8EED - chains B and J of the 12 polymer chains in the assembly; structure by X-ray diffraction, 3.49 A resolution.

Chain B:
Name: Envelope protein E
Organism: Zika virus ZIKV/H. sapiens/FrenchPolynesia/10087PF/2013
UniProt: A0A024B7W1 (POLG_ZIKVF); residues 1-405 here correspond to UniProt positions 291-695 (UniProt number = residue number + 290)
Chain sequence (405 residues; row label = number of the first residue in the row):
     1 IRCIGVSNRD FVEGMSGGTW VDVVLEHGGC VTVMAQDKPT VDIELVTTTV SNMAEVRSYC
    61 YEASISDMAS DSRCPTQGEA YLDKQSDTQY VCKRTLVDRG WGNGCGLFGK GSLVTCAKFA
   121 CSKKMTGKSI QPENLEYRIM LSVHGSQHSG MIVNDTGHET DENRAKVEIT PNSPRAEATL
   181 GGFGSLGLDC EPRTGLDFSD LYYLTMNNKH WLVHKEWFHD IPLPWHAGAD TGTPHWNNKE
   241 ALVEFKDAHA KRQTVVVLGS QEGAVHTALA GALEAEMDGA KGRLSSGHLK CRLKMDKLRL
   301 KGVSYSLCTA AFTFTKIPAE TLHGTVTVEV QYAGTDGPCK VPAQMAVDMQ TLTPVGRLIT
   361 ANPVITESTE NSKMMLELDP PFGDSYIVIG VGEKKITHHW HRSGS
Not modelled in the structure: 404-405
UniProt features mapped onto this chain:
  - region: Asp-98 to Gly-111 (Fusion peptide)
  - glycosylation: Asn-154 (N-linked (GlcNAc...) asparagine)
  - cross-link (Glycyl lysine isopeptide (Lys-Gly)): Lys-38 (interchain with G-Cter in ubiquitin), Lys-281 (interchain with G-Cter in ubiquitin)
Disulfide bonds: Cys-3/Cys-30, Cys-60/Cys-121, Cys-74/Cys-105, Cys-92/Cys-116, Cys-190/Cys-291, Cys-308/Cys-339
From the paper describing this entry:
  - mutagenesis - G259A, K316A, M375A: decreased binding to rhMZ134-B

Chain J:
Name: rhMZ107-B antibody light chain
Organism: Macaca mulatta
Notes: antibody fragment or engineered binder
Chain sequence (220 residues; each row starts with the number of its first residue):
     1 QSVLTQPPSL SASPGASARL PCTLSSDLSV GSKNMYWYQQ KPGSAPRLFL YYYSDSDKQL
    61 GPGVPNRVSG SKETSSNTAF LLISGLQPED EADYYCQVYD GSANDVFGSG TKLTVLGQPK
   121 AAPSVTLFPP SSEELQANKA TLVCLISDFY PGAVEVAWKA DGSAVNAGVE TTKPSKQSNN
   181 KYAASSYLSL TSDQWKSHKS YSCQVTHEGS TVEKTVAPAE
Not modelled in the structure: 1, 117-220
Disulfide bonds: Cys-22/Cys-96

Interface between chain B and chain J:
Residue-residue contacts - 9 pairs, chain B then chain J:
  Asn-52(B) / Lys-72(J)  hydrogen bond (side chain-backbone)
  Asn-52(B) / Glu-73(J)
  Asn-52(B) / Thr-74(J)
  Met-53(B) / Thr-74(J)
  Ala-54(B) / Gly-31(J)
  Glu-133(B) / Asp-55(J)  hydrogen bond (side chain-backbone)
  Glu-133(B) / Ser-56(J)
  Gly-228(B) / Ser-32(J)
  Asp-230(B) / Asp-27(J)
Other interface residues (no listed pair), chain B (9 interface residues in all): Ala-229, Thr-231, Ala-280
Other interface residues (no listed pair), chain J (11 interface residues in all): Tyr-52, Ser-54, Ser-75

Overview:
9 residues of chain B and 11 residues of chain J are in contact, with 2 hydrogen bonds. Polar contacts include
Asn-52(B)/Lys-72(J) and Glu-133(B)/Asp-55(J). From the paper: G259A, K316A and M375A of chain B reduce binding
to rhMZ134-B.
Here chain B is Envelope protein E (Zika virus ZIKV/H. sapiens/FrenchPolynesia/10087PF/2013) and chain J is
rhMZ107-B antibody light chain (Macaca mulatta). Entry 8EED (Crystal structure of a NHP anti-ZIKV neutralizing
antibody rhMZ107-B in complex with ZIKV E glycoprotein) was determined by X-ray diffraction, deposited
together with 8EE8, 8EEE, 8EEZ, 8EF0 and 8EF2.
